5BOU - chains F and G of the 28 polymer chains in the assembly; structure by X-ray diffraction, 2.60 A resolution.

== Chain F ==
Molecule: Probable proteasome subunit alpha type-7
From: Saccharomyces cerevisiae S288c
Notes: EC 3.4.25.1
UniProt: P21242 (PSA7_YEAST); residues -3 to 284 here correspond to UniProt positions 1-288 (UniProt number = residue number + 4)
Sequence (288 residues; each row starts with the number of its first residue; numbers below 1 keep their minus sign (Met-3 is residue -3)):
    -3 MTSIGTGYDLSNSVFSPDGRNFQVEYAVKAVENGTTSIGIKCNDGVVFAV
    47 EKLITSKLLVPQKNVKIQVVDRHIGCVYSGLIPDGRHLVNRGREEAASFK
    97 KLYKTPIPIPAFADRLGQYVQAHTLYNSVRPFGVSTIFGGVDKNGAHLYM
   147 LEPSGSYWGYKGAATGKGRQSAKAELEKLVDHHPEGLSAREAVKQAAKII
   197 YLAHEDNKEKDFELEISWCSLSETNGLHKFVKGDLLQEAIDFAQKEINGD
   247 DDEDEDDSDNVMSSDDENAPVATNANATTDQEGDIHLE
Disordered / not traced: -3 to 1, 245-284
Curated features (UniProtKB/Swiss-Prot):
  - modified residue: Thr-2 (N-acetylthreonine)

== Chain G ==
Molecule: Proteasome subunit alpha type-1
From: Saccharomyces cerevisiae S288c
Notes: EC 3.4.25.1
UniProt: P21243 (PSA1_YEAST); residues -8 to 243 here correspond to UniProt positions 1-252 (UniProt number = residue number + 9)
Sequence (252 residues; each row starts with the number of its first residue; numbers below 1 keep their minus sign (Met-8 is residue -8)):
    -8 MSGAAAASAAGYDRHITIFSPEGRLYQVEYAFKATNQTNINSLAVRGKDC
    42 TVVISQKKVPDKLLDPTTVSYIFCISRTIGMVVNGPIPDARNAALRAKAE
    92 AAEFRYKYGYDMPCDVLAKRMANLSQIYTQRAYMRPLGVILTFVSVDEEL
   142 GPSIYKTDPAGYYVGYKATATGPKQQEITTNLENHFKKSKIDHINEESWE
   192 KVVEFAITHMIDALGTEFSKNDLEVGVATKDKFFTLSAENIEERLVAIAE
   242 QD
Disordered / not traced: -8 to 1, 243
Metal / ion sites: Mg2+: Thr8, Tyr119, Arg122, Met125

== Chain F / chain G interface ==
Pairs across the interface (63; chain F residue first):
  Thr2(F) with His6(G)
  Gly3(F) with His6(G)
  Tyr4(F) with Arg5(G); His6(G); Tyr21(G)
  Ser9(F) with Arg126(G)
  Val10(F) with His6(G); Gln18(G)
  Phe11(F) with Gln18(G), hydrogen bond (backbone-side chain); Tyr21(G); Ala22(G), hydrophobic; Ala25(G), hydrophobic; Arg126(G); Pro127(G)
  Ser12(F) with Tyr21(G)
  Pro13(F) with Tyr21(G), hydrophobic; Lys24(G), hydrogen bond (backbone-side chain)
  Asp14(F) with Lys24(G)
  Gly15(F) with Tyr21(G); Ala25(G)
  Lys37(F) with Asp56(G), salt bridge
  Asp110(F) with Arg82(G)
  Gln114(F) with Arg82(G), hydrogen bond (side chain-backbone); Asn83(G); Leu86(G)
  Gln117(F) with Pro79(G); Asp80(G); Asn83(G), hydrogen bond; Arg126(G)
  Thr120(F) with Arg126(G), hydrogen bond (backbone-side chain)
  Leu121(F) with Tyr124(G); Arg126(G); Leu128(G), hydrophobic
  Tyr122(F) with Tyr124(G); Met125(G), hydrophobic
  Ser150(F) with Pro79(G)
  Gly151(F) with Pro79(G)
  Ser152(F) with Ile78(G); Pro79(G)
  Tyr153(F) with Arg82(G), hydrogen bond (backbone-side chain)
  Trp154(F) with Leu55(G), hydrophobic; Thr59(G); Val60(G), hydrophobic; Ser61(G); Tyr62(G); Ile78(G), hydrophobic; Arg82(G)
  Gly155(F) with Leu55(G); Asp56(G), hydrogen bond (backbone-backbone); Thr59(G), hydrogen bond (backbone-side chain)
  Tyr156(F) with Leu54(G); Leu55(G); Asp56(G)
  Lys157(F) with Lys53(G); Leu54(G), hydrogen bond (backbone-backbone); Leu55(G)
  Gly158(F) with Leu54(G), hydrogen bond (backbone-backbone)
  Lys169(F) with Leu54(G)
  Leu172(F) with Leu54(G), hydrophobic
  Glu173(F) with Lys53(G); Leu54(G)
  Val176(F) with Leu54(G), hydrophobic
  Asp177(F) with Lys53(G), salt bridge
Also at the interface, not in a pair above, chain F (32 interface residues in all): Tyr145
Also at the interface, not in a pair above, chain G (29 interface residues in all): Asp52, Pro57, Gly129

== Summary ==
32 residues of chain F and 29 residues of chain G are in contact, with 10 hydrogen bonds and 2 salt bridges.
Polar pairs include Lys37(F)-Asp56(G), Asp177(F)-Lys53(G) and Phe11(F)-Gln18(G). Thr8(G), Tyr119(G), Arg122(G)
and Met125(G) coordinate Mg2+.
Chain F is Probable proteasome subunit alpha type-7 and chain G is Proteasome subunit alpha type-1, both from
Saccharomyces cerevisiae S288c; the structure, Yeast 20S proteasome in complex with a beta1 / beta2 specific
non-peptidic sulfonamide Ligand, was determined by X-ray diffraction.
